Entry 3O95 (X-ray diffraction, 2.85 A resolution); this record covers chains A and B.

== Chain A (and B) ==
Protein: Dipeptidyl peptidase 4
From: Homo sapiens
Notes: EC 3.4.14.5; chain B of this document is another copy of the same molecule, construct and numbering; everything in this record applies to it too
UniProtKB: P27487 (DPP4_HUMAN); residues 39-766 here = UniProt positions 39-766
Amino-acid sequence (740 residues; numbered 27 to 766; the number before each row is that of its first residue):
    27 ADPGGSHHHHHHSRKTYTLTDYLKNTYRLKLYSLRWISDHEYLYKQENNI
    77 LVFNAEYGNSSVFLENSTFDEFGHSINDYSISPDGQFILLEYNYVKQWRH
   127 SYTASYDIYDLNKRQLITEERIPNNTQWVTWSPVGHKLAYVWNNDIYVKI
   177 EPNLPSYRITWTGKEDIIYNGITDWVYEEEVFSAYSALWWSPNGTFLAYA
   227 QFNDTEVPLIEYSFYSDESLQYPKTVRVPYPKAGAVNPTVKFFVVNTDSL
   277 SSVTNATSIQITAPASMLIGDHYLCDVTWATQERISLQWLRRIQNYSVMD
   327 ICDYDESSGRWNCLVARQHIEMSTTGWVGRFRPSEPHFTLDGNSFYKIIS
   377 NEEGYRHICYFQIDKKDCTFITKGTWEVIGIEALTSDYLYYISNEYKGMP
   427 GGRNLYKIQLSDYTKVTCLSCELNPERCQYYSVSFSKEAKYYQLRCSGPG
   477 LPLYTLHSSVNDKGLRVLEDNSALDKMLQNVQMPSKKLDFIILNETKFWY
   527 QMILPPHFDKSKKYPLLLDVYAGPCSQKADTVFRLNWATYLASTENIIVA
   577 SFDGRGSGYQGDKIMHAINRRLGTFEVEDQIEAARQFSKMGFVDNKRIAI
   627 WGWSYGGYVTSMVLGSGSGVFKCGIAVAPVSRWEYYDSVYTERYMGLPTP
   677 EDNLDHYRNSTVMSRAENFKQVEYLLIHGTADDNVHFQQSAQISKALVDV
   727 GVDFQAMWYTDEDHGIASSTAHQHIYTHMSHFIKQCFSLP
Not modelled in the structure: 27-39 (chain B: 27-33)
Disulfide bonds: Cys-328/Cys-339, Cys-385/Cys-394, Cys-444/Cys-447, Cys-454/Cys-472, Cys-649/Cys-762
Covalent attachments: N-acetylglucosamine (NAG) linked to Asn-85, Asn-150, Asn-219, Asn-229, Asn-281, Asn-321
Differences from the reference sequence: expression tag (27-38)
Small-molecule neighbours: tak-100 (01T; [5-(aminomethyl)-6-(2,2-dimethylpropyl)-2-ethyl-4-(4-methylphenyl)pyridin-3-yl]acetic acid): Arg-125, Glu-205, Glu-206, Ser-209, Phe-357, Tyr-547, Ser-630, Tyr-631, Val-656, Tyr-662, Tyr-666, Asn-710, Val-711, His-740
Swiss-Prot annotation at these positions:
  - active site (Charge relay system): Ser-630, Asp-708, His-740
  - glycosylation (N-linked (GlcNAc...) asparagine): Asn-85, Asn-92, Asn-150, Asn-219, Asn-229, Asn-281, Asn-321, Asn-520, Asn-685

== Chain A / chain B interface ==
Residue-residue contacts - 111 pairs, chain A then chain B:
  Pro-234(A) / Tyr-248(B)
  Leu-235(A) / Tyr-248(B)
  Ile-236(A) / Pro-249(B)
  Glu-237(A) / Ser-239(B)
  Glu-237(A) / Thr-251(B)  hydrogen bond
  Glu-237(A) / Arg-253(B)  salt bridge
  Tyr-238(A) / Ser-239(B)
  Ser-239(A) / Glu-237(B)  hydrogen bond (side chain-backbone)
  Ser-239(A) / Tyr-238(B)
  Tyr-241(A) / Phe-713(B)
  Tyr-241(A) / Gln-714(B)
  Tyr-241(A) / Ala-717(B)  hydrophobic
  Tyr-241(A) / Gln-718(B)  hydrogen bond (backbone-side chain)
  Ser-242(A) / Gln-718(B)  hydrogen bond (backbone-side chain)
  Ser-242(A) / Lys-721(B)  hydrogen bond (backbone-side chain)
  Asp-243(A) / Gln-718(B)  hydrogen bond (backbone-side chain)
  Glu-244(A) / Arg-658(B)  salt bridge
  Glu-244(A) / Tyr-661(B)  hydrogen bond (backbone-side chain)
  Glu-244(A) / Thr-687(B)
  Glu-244(A) / Met-689(B)
  Glu-244(A) / Gln-718(B)
  Leu-246(A) / Tyr-661(B)
  Leu-246(A) / Gln-714(B)  hydrogen bond (backbone-side chain)
  Gln-247(A) / Lys-258(B)
  Gln-247(A) / Ala-259(B)  hydrogen bond (side chain-backbone)
  Gln-247(A) / Glu-660(B)  hydrogen bond (side chain-backbone)
  Gln-247(A) / Tyr-661(B)
  Gln-247(A) / Gln-714(B)  hydrogen bond (backbone-side chain)
  Tyr-248(A) / Pro-234(B)
  Tyr-248(A) / Leu-235(B)
  Tyr-248(A) / Tyr-256(B)  hydrogen bond (side chain-backbone)
  Tyr-248(A) / Pro-257(B)
  Tyr-248(A) / Lys-258(B)  hydrogen bond (side chain-backbone)
  Tyr-248(A) / Ala-261(B)
  Pro-249(A) / Ile-236(B)
  Pro-249(A) / Gln-714(B)
  Thr-251(A) / Glu-237(B)  hydrogen bond
  Arg-253(A) / Glu-237(B)  salt bridge
  Arg-253(A) / Arg-253(B)
  Tyr-256(A) / Tyr-248(B)  hydrogen bond (backbone-side chain)
  Pro-257(A) / Tyr-248(B)
  Lys-258(A) / Gln-247(B)
  Lys-258(A) / Tyr-248(B)  hydrogen bond (backbone-side chain)
  Ala-259(A) / Gln-247(B)  hydrogen bond (backbone-side chain)
  Ala-261(A) / Tyr-248(B)
  Arg-658(A) / Glu-244(B)  salt bridge
  Glu-660(A) / Gln-247(B)  hydrogen bond (backbone-side chain)
  Tyr-661(A) / Glu-244(B)  hydrogen bond (side chain-backbone)
  Tyr-661(A) / Leu-246(B)
  Tyr-661(A) / Gln-247(B)
  Met-689(A) / Glu-244(B)
  Phe-713(A) / Tyr-241(B)
  Phe-713(A) / Trp-734(B)
  Gln-714(A) / Tyr-241(B)
  Gln-714(A) / Leu-246(B)  hydrogen bond (side chain-backbone)
  Gln-714(A) / Gln-247(B)  hydrogen bond (side chain-backbone)
  Gln-714(A) / Pro-249(B)
  Ala-717(A) / Tyr-241(B)  hydrophobic
  Ala-717(A) / Thr-736(B)  hydrogen bond (backbone-side chain)
  Gln-718(A) / Tyr-241(B)  hydrogen bond (side chain-backbone)
  Gln-718(A) / Ser-242(B)  hydrogen bond (side chain-backbone)
  Gln-718(A) / Asp-243(B)
  Gln-718(A) / Glu-244(B)
  Ser-720(A) / Trp-734(B)  hydrogen bond
  Ser-720(A) / Thr-736(B)  hydrogen bond
  Lys-721(A) / Ser-242(B)  hydrogen bond (side chain-backbone)
  Lys-721(A) / Asp-243(B)
  Lys-721(A) / Glu-244(B)
  Lys-721(A) / Thr-736(B)
  Lys-721(A) / Asp-737(B)
  Val-724(A) / Tyr-735(B)  hydrophobic
  Val-724(A) / Thr-746(B)
  Val-724(A) / Ala-747(B)  hydrophobic
  Val-724(A) / His-750(B)
  Asp-725(A) / Thr-746(B)  hydrogen bond
  Val-728(A) / His-750(B)  hydrogen bond (backbone-side chain)
  Asp-729(A) / His-750(B)  salt bridge
  Asp-729(A) / His-754(B)  salt bridge
  Asp-729(A) / His-757(B)  salt bridge
  Phe-730(A) / Met-733(B)
  Phe-730(A) / His-750(B)
  Phe-730(A) / His-754(B)  hydrogen bond (backbone-side chain)
  Gln-731(A) / Gln-731(B)
  Ala-732(A) / Ala-732(B)
  Ala-732(A) / Met-733(B)  hydrophobic
  Ala-732(A) / Trp-734(B)  hydrophobic
  Met-733(A) / Phe-730(B)
  Met-733(A) / Ala-732(B)  hydrophobic
  Met-733(A) / Trp-734(B)
  Trp-734(A) / Leu-702(B)  hydrophobic
  Trp-734(A) / Phe-713(B)  hydrophobic
  Trp-734(A) / Ser-716(B)
  Trp-734(A) / Ala-717(B)
  Trp-734(A) / Ser-720(B)  hydrogen bond
  Trp-734(A) / Met-733(B)
  Trp-734(A) / Trp-734(B)
  Tyr-735(A) / Val-724(B)  hydrophobic
  Thr-736(A) / Ala-717(B)  hydrogen bond (side chain-backbone)
  Thr-736(A) / Ser-720(B)  hydrogen bond
  Thr-736(A) / Lys-721(B)
  Asp-737(A) / Lys-721(B)
  Thr-746(A) / Val-724(B)
  Thr-746(A) / Asp-725(B)  hydrogen bond
  Ala-747(A) / Val-724(B)  hydrophobic
  His-750(A) / Val-724(B)
  His-750(A) / Val-728(B)  hydrogen bond (side chain-backbone)
  His-750(A) / Asp-729(B)
  His-750(A) / Phe-730(B)
  His-754(A) / Asp-729(B)  salt bridge
  His-754(A) / Phe-730(B)
  His-757(A) / Asp-729(B)  salt bridge
Also at the interface, not in a pair above, chain A (52 interface residues in all): Ser-245, Thr-687, Leu-702, Ser-716
Also at the interface, not in a pair above, chain B (53 interface residues in all): Ser-245, Leu-723

== Overview ==
Chain A and chain B form an interface of 52 and 53 residues respectively, with 35 hydrogen bonds and 9 salt
bridges. Polar pairs include Glu-237(A)/Arg-253(B), Glu-244(A)/Arg-658(B) and Asp-729(A)/His-750(B). Bound to
chain A: tak-100. Covalently linked N-acetylglucosamine: at Asn-85(A), Asn-150(A), Asn-219(A), Asn-229(A),
Asn-281(A) and Asn-321(A).
Chain A and chain B are both Dipeptidyl peptidase 4 (Homo sapiens); the structure, Crystal Structure of Human
DPP4 Bound to TAK-100, was determined by X-ray diffraction together with 3O9V from the same study.
